Entry 3TF4 (X-ray diffraction, 2.20 A resolution); this record covers chain A.

[Chain A]
Name: T. fusca endo/exo-cellulase E4 catalytic domain and cellulose-binding domain
From: Thermobifida fusca
Notes: EC 3.2.1.4; fragment: catalytic domain and cellulose-binding domain
Reference sequence: P26221 (GUN4_THEFU); residues 1-605 here correspond to UniProt positions 47-651 (UniProt number = residue number + 46)
Amino-acid sequence (605 residues; numbered 1 to 605; the number before each row is that of its first residue):
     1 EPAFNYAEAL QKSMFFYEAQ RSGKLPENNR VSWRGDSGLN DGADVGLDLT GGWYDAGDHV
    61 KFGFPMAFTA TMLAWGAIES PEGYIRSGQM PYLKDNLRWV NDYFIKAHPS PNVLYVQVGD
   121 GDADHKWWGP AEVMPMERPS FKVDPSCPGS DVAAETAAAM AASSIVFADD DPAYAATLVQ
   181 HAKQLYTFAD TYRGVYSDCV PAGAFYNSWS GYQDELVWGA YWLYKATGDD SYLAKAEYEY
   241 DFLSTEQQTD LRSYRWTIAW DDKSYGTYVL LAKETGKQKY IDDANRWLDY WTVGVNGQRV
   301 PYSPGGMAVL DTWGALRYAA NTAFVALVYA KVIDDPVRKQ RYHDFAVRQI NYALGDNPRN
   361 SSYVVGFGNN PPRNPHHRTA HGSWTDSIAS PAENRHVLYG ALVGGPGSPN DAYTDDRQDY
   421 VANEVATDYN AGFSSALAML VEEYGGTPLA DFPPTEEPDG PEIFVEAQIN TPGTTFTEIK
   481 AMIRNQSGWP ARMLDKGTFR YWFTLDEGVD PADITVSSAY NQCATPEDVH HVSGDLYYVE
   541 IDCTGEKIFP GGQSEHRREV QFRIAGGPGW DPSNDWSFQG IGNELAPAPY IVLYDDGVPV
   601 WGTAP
Disulfide bonds: Cys147-Cys199, Cys523-Cys543
Ion coordination: Ca2+ site 1: Ser210, Gly211, Asp214, Glu215, Asp261; Ca2+ site 2: Thr504, Asp506, Asp571, Asn574, Asp575
Small-molecule neighbours: beta-D-glucopyranose (BGC): Asp58, His125, Trp128, Phe205, Trp313, His376, Arg378, Tyr420, Glu424
UniProt features mapped onto this chain:
  - active site: Asp58 (Nucleophile), His376, His381, Asp415, Glu424

[Summary]
Bound to chain A: beta-D-glucopyranose. Ser210, Gly211, Asp214, Glu215 and Asp261 form the Ca2+ site 1. The
Ca2+ site 2 is built by Thr504, Asp506, Asp571, Asn574 and Asp575. UniProt lists 5 active-site residues.
Chain A is T. fusca endo/exo-cellulase E4 catalytic domain and cellulose-binding domain (Thermobifida fusca);
the structure, Endo/exocellulase:cellotriose from thermomonospora, was determined by X-ray diffraction
together with 1TF4 and 4TF4 from the same study.
